4Y8G - chains S and T of the 34 polymer chains in the assembly; structure by X-ray diffraction, 2.60 A resolution.

[Chain S]
Molecule: Proteasome subunit alpha type-6
From: Saccharomyces cerevisiae (strain ATCC 204508 / S288c)
Notes: EC 3.4.25.1
UniProt: P40302 (PSA6_YEAST); residues 0-233 here correspond to UniProt positions 1-234 (UniProt number = residue number + 1)
Amino-acid sequence (234 residues; row label = number of the first residue in the row; numbering starts at 0):
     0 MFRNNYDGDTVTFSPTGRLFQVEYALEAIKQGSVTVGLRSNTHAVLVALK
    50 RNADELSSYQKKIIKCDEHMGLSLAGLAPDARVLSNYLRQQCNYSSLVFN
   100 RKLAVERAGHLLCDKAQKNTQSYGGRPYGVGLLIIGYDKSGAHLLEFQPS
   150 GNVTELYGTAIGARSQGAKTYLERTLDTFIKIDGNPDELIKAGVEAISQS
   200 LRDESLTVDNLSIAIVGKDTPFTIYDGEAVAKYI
Disordered / not traced: 0-2
UniProt features mapped onto this chain:
  - modified residue: Ser13 (Phosphoserine)
  - cross-link: Lys190 (Glycyl lysine isopeptide (Lys-Gly) (interchain with G-Cter in ubiquitin))

[Chain T]
Molecule: Probable proteasome subunit alpha type-7
From: Saccharomyces cerevisiae (strain ATCC 204508 / S288c)
Notes: EC 3.4.25.1
UniProt: P21242 (PSA7_YEAST); residues -3 to 284 here correspond to UniProt positions 1-288 (UniProt number = residue number + 4)
Amino-acid sequence (288 residues; row label = number of the first residue in the row; numbers below 1 keep their minus sign (Met-3 is residue -3)):
    -3 MTSIGTGYDLSNSVFSPDGRNFQVEYAVKAVENGTTSIGIKCNDGVVFAV
    47 EKLITSKLLVPQKNVKIQVVDRHIGCVYSGLIPDGRHLVNRGREEAASFK
    97 KLYKTPIPIPAFADRLGQYVQAHTLYNSVRPFGVSTIFGGVDKNGAHLYM
   147 LEPSGSYWGYKGAATGKGRQSAKAELEKLVDHHPEGLSAREAVKQAAKII
   197 YLAHEDNKEKDFELEISWCSLSETNGLHKFVKGDLLQEAIDFAQKEINGD
   247 DDEDEDDSDNVMSSDDENAPVATNANATTDQEGDIHLE
Disordered / not traced: -3 to 1, 245-284
UniProt features mapped onto this chain:
  - modified residue: Thr-2 (N-acetylthreonine)

[How chain S and chain T interact]
Pairs across the interface (64):
  Asn4(S) with Leu6(T)
  Tyr5(S) with Asp5(T), hydrogen bond; Leu6(T), hydrophobic
  Thr9(S) with Arg126(T)
  Val10(S) with Asn123(T); Ser124(T); Val125(T); Arg126(T)
  Thr11(S) with Leu6(T); Gln19(T)
  Phe12(S) with Gln19(T); Tyr22(T); Ala23(T), hydrophobic; Arg126(T); Pro127(T)
  Ser13(S) with Tyr22(T)
  Pro14(S) with Tyr22(T), hydrophobic; Lys25(T)
  Thr15(S) with Lys25(T)
  Gly16(S) with Tyr22(T); Lys25(T); Ala26(T)
  Leu18(S) with Leu77(T), hydrophobic; Arg126(T)
  Arg38(S) with Val56(T)
  Glu105(S) with Lys59(T), salt bridge
  His109(S) with Arg82(T)
  Cys112(S) with Arg82(T)
  Asp113(S) with Arg82(T), salt bridge; Asn86(T)
  Gln116(S) with Pro79(T); Asp80(T); His83(T), hydrogen bond
  Thr119(S) with Arg126(T), hydrogen bond (backbone-side chain)
  Gln120(S) with His119(T); Val125(T); Arg126(T), hydrogen bond (backbone-backbone); Phe128(T)
  Ser121(S) with Ser124(T)
  Tyr122(S) with Ser124(T), hydrogen bond (backbone-backbone)
  His142(S) with Lys59(T)
  Ser149(S) with Pro79(T)
  Gly150(S) with Pro79(T)
  Asn151(S) with Ile78(T); Pro79(T)
  Thr153(S) with Leu55(T); Asn60(T)
  Glu154(S) with Leu55(T); Val56(T), hydrogen bond (backbone-backbone); Lys59(T); Asn60(T), hydrogen bond (backbone-side chain)
  Leu155(S) with Leu54(T); Leu55(T), hydrophobic; Val56(T)
  Tyr156(S) with Leu54(T), hydrogen bond (backbone-backbone); Leu55(T); Val56(T); Pro57(T)
  Gly157(S) with Leu54(T)
  Lys168(S) with Leu54(T)
  Leu171(S) with Leu54(T)
  Glu172(S) with Ser52(T), hydrogen bond; Lys53(T)
  Leu175(S) with Lys53(T)
Other interface residues (no listed pair), chain S (37 interface residues in all): Ser139, Val152, Phe178
Other interface residues (no listed pair), chain T (30 interface residues in all): Gly129

[In short]
37 residues of chain S face 30 of chain T across their interface; the contacts include 9 hydrogen bonds and 2
salt bridges. Polar pairs include Glu105(S)-Lys59(T), Asp113(S)-Arg82(T) and Tyr5(S)-Asp5(T).
Chain S is Proteasome subunit alpha type-6 and chain T is Probable proteasome subunit alpha type-7, both from
Saccharomyces cerevisiae (strain ATCC 204508 / S288c); the structure, Yeast 20S proteasome in complex with
N3-APnLL-ep, was determined by X-ray diffraction, deposited together with 4Y69, 4Y6A, 4Y6V, 4Y6Z, 4Y70, 4Y74
and 34 further entries.
